Entry 1KL4 (X-ray diffraction, 1.70 A resolution); this record covers chains A and C of the 4 polymer chains in the assembly.

# Chain A (and C)
Molecule: streptavidin
From: Streptomyces avidinii
Notes: chain C of this document is another copy of the same molecule, construct and numbering; everything in this record applies to it too
UniProtKB: P22629 (SAV_STRAV); residues 14-139 here correspond to UniProt positions 38-163 (UniProt number = residue number + 24)
Chain sequence (127 residues; row label = number of the first residue in the row):
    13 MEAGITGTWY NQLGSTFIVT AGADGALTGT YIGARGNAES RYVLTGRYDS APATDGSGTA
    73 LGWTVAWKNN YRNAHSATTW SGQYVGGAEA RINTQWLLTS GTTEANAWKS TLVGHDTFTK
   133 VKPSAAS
Unresolved in the structure: 13-15, 136-139 (chain C: 13-15, 135-139)
Sequence notes: initiating methionine (13); engineered mutation Ile-44 (Glu68 in P22629), Gly-45 (Ser69 in P22629), Arg-47 (Val71 in P22629)
Curated features (UniProtKB/Swiss-Prot):
  - motif: Arg-59 to Asp-61 (Cell attachment site)
  - binding site (biotin): Tyr-43, Tyr-54, Trp-92, Trp-108, Trp-120
What the authors report for this chain:
  - conformationally variable residues (order/disorder transition): Gly-45 to Ser-52

# Chain A / chain C interface
Contacting residue pairs - 7 pairs, chain A then chain C:
  Gln-107(A) / Gln-107(C)
  Gln-107(A) / Val-125(C)
  Gln-107(A) / Gly-126(C)
  Val-125(A) / Gln-107(C)  hydrogen bond (backbone-side chain)
  Gly-126(A) / Gln-107(C)
  His-127(A) / Gln-107(C)
  His-127(A) / His-127(C)  hydrogen bond

# In short
The chain A/chain C interface involves 4 residues from each chain; the contacts include 2 hydrogen bonds.
Polar pairs include Val-125(A)/Gln-107(C) and His-127(A)/His-127(C). From UniProt: 5 biotin-binding residues
on chain A. From the paper: conformational variability at Gly-45(A).
Both chains are streptavidin (Streptomyces avidinii). Entry 1KL4 (AN ENGINEERED STREPTAVIDIN WITH IMPROVED
AFFINITY FOR THE STREP-TAG II PEPTIDE : apo-SAM2) was determined by X-ray diffraction together with 1KFF, 1KL3
and 1KL5 from the same study.
